8JC4 - chains A and B; structure by X-ray diffraction, 2.64 A resolution.

== Chain A (and B) ==
Name: Bifunctional cytochrome P450/NADPH--P450 reductase
Organism: Priestia megaterium NBRC 15308
Notes: EC 1.14.14.1, 1.6.2.4; chain B of this document is another copy of the same molecule, construct and numbering; everything in this record applies to it too
UniProtKB: P14779 (CPXB_PRIM2); residues 0-455 here correspond to UniProt positions 1-456 (UniProt number = residue number + 1)
Amino-acid sequence (465 residues; each row starts with the number of its first residue; numbers below 1 keep their minus sign (Gly-1 is residue -1)):
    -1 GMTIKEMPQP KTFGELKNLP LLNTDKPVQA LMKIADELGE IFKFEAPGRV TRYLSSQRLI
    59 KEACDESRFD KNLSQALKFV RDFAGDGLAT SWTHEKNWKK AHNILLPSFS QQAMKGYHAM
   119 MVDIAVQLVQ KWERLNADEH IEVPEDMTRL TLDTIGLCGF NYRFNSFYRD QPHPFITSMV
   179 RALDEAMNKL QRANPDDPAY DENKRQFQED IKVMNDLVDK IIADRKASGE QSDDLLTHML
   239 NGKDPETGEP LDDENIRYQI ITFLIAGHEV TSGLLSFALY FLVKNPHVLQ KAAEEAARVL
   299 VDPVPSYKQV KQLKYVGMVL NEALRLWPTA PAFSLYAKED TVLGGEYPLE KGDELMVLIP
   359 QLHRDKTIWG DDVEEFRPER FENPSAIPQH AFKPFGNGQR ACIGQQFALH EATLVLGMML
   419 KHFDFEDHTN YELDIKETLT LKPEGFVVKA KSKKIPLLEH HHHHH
Not modelled in the structure: -1 to 2, 191-195, 225, 456-463 (chain B: -1 to 2, 192-195, 225, 456-463)
Construct notes: expression tag (-1, 456-463); engineered mutation Ala87 (Phe88 in P14779), Val268 (Thr269 in P14779)
Residues lining bound ligands:
  - heme (HEM): Lys69, Leu75, Leu86, Ala87, Trp96, Phe107, Thr260, Phe261, Ala264, Gly265, Val268, Thr269, Leu272, Leu322, Thr327, Ala328, Phe331, Pro392, Phe393, Gly394, Gln397, Arg398, Ala399, Cys400, Ile401, Gly402, Phe405, Ala406
  - phenylalanine / 1-pyridin-4-ylpiperidine-4-carboxylic acid: Leu20, Pro25, Val26, Leu29, Phe42, Ala44, Arg47, Thr49, Tyr51, Ser72, Gln73, Ala74, Leu75, Met185, Leu188, Val268, Ala328, Pro329, Ala330, Phe331, Met354, Leu437
Swiss-Prot annotation at these positions:
  - binding site ((9Z)-hexadecenoate): Tyr51
  - binding site (heme): Cys400

== Interface between chain A and chain B ==
Pairs across the interface (14):
  Lys59(A) - Arg296(B)
  Asp63(A) - Gln310(B)
  Leu104(A) - Ser383(B)
  Pro382(A) - Glu377(B)
  Ser383(A) - His285(B)
  Ser383(A) - Val286(B)
  Ser383(A) - Glu377(B)  hydrogen bond
  Ile385(A) - Lys289(B)  hydrogen bond (backbone-side chain)
  Pro386(A) - Lys289(B)
  Gln387(A) - Lys289(B)
  Gln387(A) - Glu293(B)
  Gln387(A) - Arg296(B)  hydrogen bond
  Gln387(A) - Tyr313(B)
  Gly396(A) - Asn381(B)
Interface residues without a listed pair, chain A (14 interface residues in all): Ser65, His100, Lys113, Ala384, Gln397
Interface residues without a listed pair, chain B (13 interface residues in all): Thr365, Arg375, Pro376

== In short ==
Chain A and chain B form an interface of 14 and 13 residues respectively, with 3 hydrogen bonds. Among the
polar pairs are Ser383(A)-Glu377(B), Ile385(A)-Lys289(B) and Gln387(A)-Arg296(B). Bound to chain A: heme and
phenylalanine / 1-pyridin-4-ylpiperidine-4-carboxylic acid.
Chain A and chain B are both Bifunctional cytochrome P450/NADPH--P450 reductase (Priestia megaterium NBRC
15308); the structure, Crystal structure of the P450 BM3 heme domain mutant F87A-T268V in complex with
Pyd-Pid-Phe and hydroxylamine, was determined by X-ray diffraction (same publication as 8JC3).
